Entry 5NSS (electron microscopy, 5.80 A resolution (low resolution: residue-level contacts below are approximate; hydrogen-bond / salt-bridge calls are withheld)); this record covers chains L and N of the 14 polymer chains in the assembly.

== Chain L (and N) ==
Name: Psp operon transcriptional activator
From: Escherichia coli K-12
Notes: chain N of this document is another copy of the same molecule, construct and numbering; everything in this record applies to it too
UniProt: P37344 (PSPF_ECOLI); residue numbers follow UniProt; this construct covers 1-275
Amino-acid sequence (295 residues; each row starts with the number of its first residue; numbers below 1 keep their minus sign (Met-19 is residue -19)):
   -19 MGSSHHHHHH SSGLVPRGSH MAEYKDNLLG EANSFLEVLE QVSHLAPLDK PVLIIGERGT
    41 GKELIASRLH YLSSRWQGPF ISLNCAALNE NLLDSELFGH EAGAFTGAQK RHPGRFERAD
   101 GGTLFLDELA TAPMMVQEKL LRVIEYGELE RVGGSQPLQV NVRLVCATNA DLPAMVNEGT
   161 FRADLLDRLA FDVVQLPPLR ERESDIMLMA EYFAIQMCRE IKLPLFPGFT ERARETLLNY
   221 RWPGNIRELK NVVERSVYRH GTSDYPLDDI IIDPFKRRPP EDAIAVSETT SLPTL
Disordered / not traced: -19 to 7, 258-275 (chain N: -19 to 7, 259-275)
Construct notes: initiating methionine (-19); expression tag (-18 to 0)
From the paper describing this entry:
  - mutagenesis - F85Y: abolished binding to DNA that has a mismatch at -12/-11 (citing earlier work)

== Interface between chain L and chain N ==
Pairs across the interface (12):
  Arg38(L) - Ala163(N)
  Arg38(L) - Asp164(N)
  Ala67(L) - Met115(N)
  Ala67(L) - Glu118(N)
  Phe85(L) - Gly83(N)
  Phe85(L) - Ala84(N)
  Phe85(L) - Phe85(N)
  Phe85(L) - Thr86(N)
  Thr86(L) - Thr86(N)
  Arg235(L) - Phe171(N)
  Arg235(L) - Asp172(N)
  Phe255(L) - Val173(N)
Interface residues without a listed pair, chain L (10 interface residues in all): Gly39, Lys90, Arg227, Asn231
Interface residues without a listed pair, chain N (14 interface residues in all): Gly134, Arg162, Asp167

== In short ==
10 residues of chain L and 14 residues of chain N are in contact. The paper reports that F85Y of chain L
abolishes binding to DNA that has a mismatch at -12/-11.
Chain L and chain N are both Psp operon transcriptional activator (Escherichia coli K-12); the structure,
Cryo-EM structure of RNA polymerase-sigma54 holoenzyme with promoter DNA and transcription activator PspF
intermedate complex, was determined by electron microscopy (same publication as 5NSR).
